PDB entry 7POA | X-ray diffraction, 1.60 A resolution | chains A and B

[Chain A (and B)]
Name: 8-amino-7-oxononanoate synthase/2-amino-3-ketobutyrate coenzyme A ligase
Organism: Thermus thermophilus
Notes: EC 2.3.1.29, 2.3.1.47; chain B of this document is another copy of the same molecule, construct and numbering; everything in this record applies to it too
Reference sequence: Q5SHZ8 (BIKB_THET8); residues 3-396 here correspond to UniProt positions 2-395 (UniProt number = residue number - 1)
Amino-acid sequence (421 residues; each row starts with the number of its first residue; numbers below 1 keep their minus sign (Met-24 is residue -24)):
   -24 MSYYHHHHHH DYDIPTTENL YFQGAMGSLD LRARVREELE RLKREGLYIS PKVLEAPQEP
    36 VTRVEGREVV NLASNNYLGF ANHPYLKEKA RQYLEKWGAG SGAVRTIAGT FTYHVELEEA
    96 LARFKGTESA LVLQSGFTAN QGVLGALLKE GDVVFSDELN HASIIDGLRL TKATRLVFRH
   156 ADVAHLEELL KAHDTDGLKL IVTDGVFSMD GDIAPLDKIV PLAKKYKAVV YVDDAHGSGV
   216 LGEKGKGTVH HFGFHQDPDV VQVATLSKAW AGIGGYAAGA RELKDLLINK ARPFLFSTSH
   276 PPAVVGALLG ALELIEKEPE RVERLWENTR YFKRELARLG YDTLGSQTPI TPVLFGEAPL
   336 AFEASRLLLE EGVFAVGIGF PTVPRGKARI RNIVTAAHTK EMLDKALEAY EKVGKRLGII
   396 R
Not modelled in the structure: -24 to -2 (chain B: -24 to 2)
Glycans and other covalent adducts: pyridoxal phosphate (PLP) linked to Lys243
Sequence notes: initiating methionine (-24); expression tag (-23 to 2)
Ligand contacts:
  - pyridoxal phosphate (PLP), molecule 1: Ser110, Gly111, Phe112, Asn115, His136, Ser138, Asp179, Ser183, Asp208, Ala210, His211, Thr240, Ser242, Gly249
  - pyridoxal phosphate (PLP), molecule 2: Phe271, Ser272, Thr273
UniProt features mapped onto this chain:
  - binding site (pyridoxal 5'-phosphate): Gly111, Phe112, Ser183, Asp208 to His211, Thr240 to Lys243
  - binding site (substrate): His136, Thr357
  - modified residue: Lys243 (N6-(pyridoxal phosphate)lysine)
Reported in the primary citation:
  - binding site for pyridoxal phosphate: Lys243

[Interface between chain A and chain B]
Contacting residue pairs (204):
  Gly-1(A) with Asp171(B), hydrogen bond (backbone-side chain)
  Met1(A) with Lys202(B)
  Ser3(A) with Asp169(B), hydrogen bond; Thr170(B), hydrogen bond (side chain-backbone); Gly172(B); Lys174(B), hydrogen bond; Lys202(B)
  Leu4(A) with Asp171(B); Gly172(B), hydrogen bond (backbone-backbone); Leu173(B)
  Asp5(A) with Asp234(B)
  Leu6(A) with Val204(B); Pro233(B); Asp234(B), hydrogen bond (backbone-side chain); Val236(B), hydrophobic; Ala255(B), hydrophobic
  Arg7(A) with Pro233(B); Glu257(B)
  Arg9(A) with Leu122(B), hydrogen bond (side chain-backbone); Lys124(B); Asp127(B), salt bridge; Gly172(B); Leu173(B)
  Val10(A) with Glu257(B); Leu261(B), hydrophobic
  Glu13(A) with Lys124(B), salt bridge; Leu261(B); Lys265(B), salt bridge
  Leu14(A) with Asp260(B)
  Leu17(A) with Asn264(B)
  Leu22(A) with Asn264(B)
  Tyr23(A) with Asp260(B), hydrogen bond; Asn264(B)
  Ile24(A) with Thr81(B); Ile263(B); Asn264(B), hydrogen bond (backbone-side chain)
  Pro26(A) with Arg80(B); Thr81(B)
  Lys27(A) with Thr85(B)
  Val28(A) with Thr85(B); Phe86(B); Thr87(B)
  Leu29(A) with Ala83(B); Thr85(B), hydrogen bond (backbone-backbone); Phe86(B); Thr87(B), hydrogen bond (backbone-backbone)
  Glu30(A) with Trp72(B); Thr87(B)
  Ala31(A) with Trp72(B); Phe86(B)
  Pro32(A) with Lys71(B); Trp72(B); Phe86(B)
  Gln33(A) with Gly75(B); Ser76(B), hydrogen bond (side chain-backbone); Ala83(B), hydrogen bond (side chain-backbone); Phe86(B)
  Ala48(A) with Ile82(B); Ala83(B), hydrophobic
  Ser49(A) with Gly77(B)
  Asn50(A) with Gly77(B), hydrogen bond (backbone-backbone); Ala78(B)
  Ala56(A) with Gly73(B); Ala74(B), hydrogen bond (backbone-backbone); Gly75(B), hydrogen bond (backbone-backbone)
  Asn57(A) with Trp72(B); Gly73(B), hydrogen bond (side chain-backbone)
  Leu61(A) with Ala74(B), hydrophobic
  Lys62(A) with Leu69(B); Glu70(B), hydrogen bond (side chain-backbone); Gly73(B)
  Ala65(A) with Leu69(B), hydrophobic
  Arg66(A) with Leu69(B)
  Leu69(A) with Lys62(B); Ala65(B), hydrophobic; Arg66(B)
  Glu70(A) with Lys62(B), hydrogen bond (backbone-side chain)
  Lys71(A) with Pro32(B)
  Trp72(A) with Glu30(B); Ala31(B); Pro32(B); Asn57(B)
  Gly73(A) with Ala56(B); Asn57(B), hydrogen bond (backbone-side chain); Lys62(B)
  Ala74(A) with Ala56(B), hydrogen bond (backbone-backbone); Leu61(B), hydrophobic; Ala246(B); Ala282(B), hydrophobic
  Gly75(A) with Gln33(B); Ala56(B), hydrogen bond (backbone-backbone); Ala246(B), hydrogen bond (backbone-backbone)
  Ser76(A) with Gln33(B), hydrogen bond (backbone-side chain)
  Gly77(A) with Ser49(B); Asn50(B), hydrogen bond (backbone-backbone); Ser242(B)
  Ala78(A) with Asn50(B)
  Arg80(A) with Pro26(B)
  Thr81(A) with Ile24(B); Pro26(B)
  Ile82(A) with Ala48(B); Phe349(B)
  Ala83(A) with Leu29(B); Gln33(B), hydrogen bond (backbone-side chain); Ala48(B), hydrophobic; Phe349(B), hydrophobic
  Thr85(A) with Lys27(B); Val28(B); Leu29(B), hydrogen bond (backbone-backbone)
  Phe86(A) with Val28(B); Leu29(B); Ala31(B); Pro32(B); Gln33(B)
  Thr87(A) with Val28(B); Leu29(B), hydrogen bond (backbone-backbone); Glu30(B)
  Gln109(A) with Ser110(B), hydrogen bond; Phe112(B); Thr113(B)
  Ser110(A) with Ser272(B)
  Phe112(A) with Gln116(B); Arg267(B); Pro268(B), hydrophobic; Phe271(B), hydrophobic; Ser272(B)
  Thr113(A) with Thr113(B)
  Gln116(A) with Phe112(B); Gln116(B), hydrogen bond
  Leu122(A) with Arg9(B), hydrogen bond (backbone-side chain)
  Lys124(A) with Arg9(B); Glu13(B)
  Asp127(A) with Arg9(B), salt bridge
  His136(A) with Phe271(B)
  Ala137(A) with Arg267(B), hydrogen bond (backbone-side chain); Phe271(B), hydrophobic
  Asp141(A) with Leu145(B); Arg267(B), salt bridge
  Arg144(A) with Arg144(B); Leu145(B), hydrogen bond (side chain-backbone)
  Leu145(A) with Asp141(B); Arg144(B), hydrogen bond (backbone-side chain); Leu145(B), hydrophobic
  Asp169(A) with Ser3(B)
  Thr170(A) with Ser3(B), hydrogen bond (backbone-side chain)
  Asp171(A) with Leu4(B)
  Gly172(A) with Ser3(B); Leu4(B), hydrogen bond (backbone-backbone); Arg9(B)
  Leu173(A) with Leu4(B); Arg9(B)
  Lys174(A) with Ser3(B), hydrogen bond
  Lys202(A) with Ser3(B), hydrogen bond (side chain-backbone); Asp5(B), salt bridge
  Val204(A) with Leu6(B)
  Pro233(A) with Leu6(B); Arg7(B)
  Asp234(A) with Asp5(B); Leu6(B), hydrogen bond (side chain-backbone)
  Val236(A) with Leu6(B), hydrophobic
  Ser242(A) with Thr273(B), hydrogen bond
  Ala246(A) with Ala74(B); Gly75(B), hydrogen bond (backbone-backbone)
  Ile248(A) with Ile248(B), hydrophobic; Ser274(B); His275(B); Pro276(B)
  Ala255(A) with Leu6(B), hydrophobic
  Glu257(A) with Arg7(B); Val10(B)
  Asp260(A) with Leu14(B); Tyr23(B), hydrogen bond
  Leu261(A) with Val10(B), hydrophobic; Glu13(B); Leu14(B), hydrophobic
  Ile263(A) with Ile24(B); Pro26(B), hydrophobic
  Asn264(A) with Leu17(B); Tyr23(B); Ile24(B), hydrogen bond (side chain-backbone)
  Lys265(A) with Glu13(B), salt bridge
  Arg267(A) with Phe112(B); Ala137(B), hydrogen bond (side chain-backbone); Asp141(B), salt bridge
  Pro268(A) with Phe112(B), hydrophobic
  Leu270(A) with Ile24(B), hydrophobic
  Phe271(A) with Phe112(B); His136(B); Ala137(B), hydrophobic
  Ser272(A) with Ser110(B); Phe112(B)
  Thr273(A) with Ser242(B), hydrogen bond
  Ser274(A) with Ile248(B)
  His275(A) with Ile248(B)
  Pro276(A) with Ile248(B); Val279(B), hydrophobic
  Ala278(A) with Ala278(B), hydrophobic
  Val279(A) with Pro276(B), hydrophobic; Val279(B), hydrophobic
  Ala282(A) with Ala74(B), hydrophobic
  Phe349(A) with Ile82(B); Ala83(B), hydrophobic
  Val351(A) with Ile82(B)
  Arg366(A) with Ile82(B)
Also at the interface, not in a pair above, chain A (108 interface residues in all): Gly2, Arg16, Asn51, Phe55, Val90, Leu123, Ile140, Tyr201, Gly247, Leu258
Also at the interface, not in a pair above, chain B (104 interface residues in all): Arg16, Leu22, Asn51, Phe55, Val90, Leu123, Ile140, Tyr201, Gly247, Leu258, Leu270, Val351, Arg366

[Overview]
Chain A and chain B form an interface of 108 and 104 residues respectively; the contacts include 45 hydrogen
bonds and 8 salt bridges. Among the polar pairs are Arg9(A)-Asp127(B), Glu13(A)-Lys124(B) and
Glu13(A)-Lys265(B). Chain A binds pyridoxal phosphate. Covalently linked pyridoxal phosphate: at Lys243(A).
The paper reports a binding site for pyridoxal phosphate at Lys243(A).
Chain A and chain B are both 8-amino-7-oxononanoate synthase/2-amino-3-ketobutyrate coenzyme A ligase (Thermus
thermophilus); the structure, An Irreversible, Promiscuous and Highly Thermostable Claisen-Condensation
Biocatalyst Drives the Synthesis of Substituted Pyrroles, was determined by X-ray diffraction together with
7POB and 7POC from the same study.
